7AR9 - chains A and H of the 35 polymer chains in the assembly; structure by electron microscopy, 2.97 A resolution.

Chain A:
Molecule: ND3
Organism: Polytomella sp. Pringsheim 198.80
Amino-acid sequence (154 residues; row label = number of the first residue in the row):
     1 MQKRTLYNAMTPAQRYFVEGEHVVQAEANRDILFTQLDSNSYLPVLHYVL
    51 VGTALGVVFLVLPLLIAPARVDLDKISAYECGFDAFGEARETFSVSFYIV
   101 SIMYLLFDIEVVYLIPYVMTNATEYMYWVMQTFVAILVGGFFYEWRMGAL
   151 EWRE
Disordered / not traced: 1-5, 67-94
Ligand contacts:
  - phosphatidylcholine (PC7; (7S)-4-hydroxy-N,N,N-trimethyl-9-oxo-7-[(palmitoyloxy)methyl]-3,5,8-trioxa-4-phosphahexacosan-1-aminium 4-oxide), molecule 1: Glu124, Tyr125, Trp128, Val129, Gln131, Thr132, Ala135
  - phosphatidylcholine (PC7), molecule 2: Ala135, Val138, Gly139, Phe141, Phe142, Trp145, Arg146

Chain H:
Molecule: ND1
Organism: Polytomella sp. Pringsheim 198.80
Amino-acid sequence (293 residues; numbered 1 to 293; the number before each row is that of its first residue):
     1 MNLNIIMTVLPLLVSVAFLTLSERAVMGSLQRRMGPAVSGAFGILQPFWD
    51 GFKLAVKEPILPANAAAGIFYAAPLICICICVASWCTLLLTDLSIGGLFL
   101 LLLSSLAVYGVLLAGYSCNSKYAFLGCLRSVSLMISYELVISVVILCVIL
   151 ETRDGNGFPCLNLTETASQTKIILIPAGLLFYICSLAESKRVPFDLPEAE
   201 AELVAGYNVEYSSLGFAVFFVAEYGNTLLMAALINIYFLGKLNSALIAAI
   251 FVSFIWVRGTLPRYRYDMFMQIGWKSLLPVALALYLAQASLGY
Ligand contacts:
  - phosphatidylcholine (PC7; (7S)-4-hydroxy-N,N,N-trimethyl-9-oxo-7-[(palmitoyloxy)methyl]-3,5,8-trioxa-4-phosphahexacosan-1-aminium 4-oxide): Pro279, Leu282, Ala283
  - phosphatidylethanolamine (PTY): Pro176, Leu179, Leu180, Tyr182, Ile183, Leu186, Pro193, Phe194, Val257, Leu261, Tyr264, Ile272, Ser276, Leu277, Val280, Leu284

Interface between chain A and chain H:
Pairs across the interface (81):
  Phe34(A) - Leu90(H)
  Phe34(A) - Asp92(H)
  Asn40(A) - Asp92(H)  hydrogen bond (backbone-side chain)
  Asn40(A) - Leu93(H)
  Asn40(A) - Ser94(H)  hydrogen bond
  Ser41(A) - Leu93(H)
  Tyr42(A) - Leu93(H)
  Tyr42(A) - Ile95(H)
  Val45(A) - Thr87(H)
  Val45(A) - Leu93(H)  hydrophobic
  Val45(A) - Phe99(H)  hydrophobic
  Tyr48(A) - Ile5(H)  hydrophobic
  Tyr48(A) - Val82(H)
  Tyr48(A) - Cys86(H)
  Tyr48(A) - Leu90(H)
  Tyr48(A) - Thr91(H)
  Val49(A) - Cys79(H)  hydrophobic
  Val51(A) - Ile5(H)  hydrophobic
  Gly52(A) - Ile78(H)
  Thr53(A) - Leu75(H)
  Thr53(A) - Cys79(H)
  Leu55(A) - Val9(H)  hydrophobic
  Leu55(A) - Ile78(H)  hydrophobic
  Gly56(A) - Leu75(H)
  Gly56(A) - Ile78(H)
  Val57(A) - Leu75(H)
  Phe59(A) - Leu214(H)
  Leu60(A) - Tyr71(H)
  Leu60(A) - Pro74(H)  hydrophobic
  Leu60(A) - Leu75(H)  hydrophobic
  Pro63(A) - Pro59(H)
  Pro63(A) - Leu214(H)  hydrophobic
  Leu64(A) - Tyr71(H)
  Phe97(A) - Leu125(H)  hydrophobic
  Phe97(A) - Leu128(H)  hydrophobic
  Phe97(A) - Arg129(H)
  Phe97(A) - Ser132(H)
  Phe97(A) - Tyr266(H)
  Val100(A) - Ser132(H)
  Val100(A) - Ile135(H)
  Val100(A) - Met270(H)  hydrophobic
  Val100(A) - Trp274(H)
  Met103(A) - Trp274(H)  hydrophobic
  Tyr104(A) - Ser105(H)
  Tyr104(A) - Ile135(H)
  Phe107(A) - Leu139(H)  hydrophobic
  Val111(A) - Ser142(H)
  Val111(A) - Leu146(H)  hydrophobic
  Leu114(A) - Tyr285(H)
  Ile115(A) - Leu146(H)  hydrophobic
  Tyr117(A) - Tyr285(H)
  Val118(A) - Leu146(H)
  Val118(A) - Ile149(H)  hydrophobic
  Val118(A) - Arg153(H)
  Val118(A) - Pro159(H)
  Val118(A) - Tyr285(H)  hydrophobic
  Met119(A) - Ile149(H)  hydrophobic
  Met119(A) - Pro159(H)
  Met119(A) - Cys160(H)  hydrophobic
  Thr120(A) - Pro159(H)
  Asn121(A) - Arg153(H)
  Asn121(A) - Gly157(H)
  Asn121(A) - Pro159(H)
  Asn121(A) - Tyr293(H)
  Ala122(A) - Tyr293(H)
  Tyr127(A) - Ala289(H)
  Tyr127(A) - Ser290(H)
  Met130(A) - Tyr285(H)  hydrogen bond
  Met130(A) - Ala289(H)  hydrophobic
  Gln131(A) - Leu286(H)
  Val134(A) - Leu286(H)  hydrophobic
  Phe141(A) - Trp274(H)
  Phe141(A) - Leu278(H)  hydrophobic
  Phe141(A) - Pro279(H)  hydrophobic
  Trp145(A) - Lys275(H)
  Leu150(A) - Trp274(H)  hydrophobic
  Leu150(A) - Lys275(H)
  Trp152(A) - Asp267(H)
  Trp152(A) - Met270(H)  hydrogen bond (side chain-backbone)
  Trp152(A) - Gln271(H)
  Trp152(A) - Trp274(H)
Other interface residues (no listed pair), chain A (45 interface residues in all): Ser39, Ile66, Ser101, Asp108, Leu137, Glu151
Other interface residues (no listed pair), chain H (54 interface residues in all): Asn4, Ala83, Leu98, Glu138, Val143, Leu150, Val218, Leu282

In short:
Chain A and chain H form an interface of 45 and 54 residues respectively, with 4 hydrogen bonds. Among the
polar pairs are Asn40(A)-Asp92(H), Asn40(A)-Ser94(H) and Met130(A)-Tyr285(H). One phosphatidylcholine molecule
is bound between chain A and chain H. Ligands of chain A: phosphatidylcholine.
Here chain A is ND3 and chain H is ND1, both from Polytomella sp. Pringsheim 198.80. Entry 7AR9 (Cryo-EM
structure of Polytomella Complex-I (membrane arm)) was determined by electron microscopy together with 7AQQ,
7AQR, 7AQW, 7AR7, 7AR8, 7ARB, 7ARC and 7ARD from the same study.
